PDB entry 7CR7 | electron microscopy, 3.70 A resolution | chains A and G of the 8 polymer chains in the assembly

== Chain A (and G) ==
Name: Potassium voltage-gated channel subfamily KQT member 2
Source organism: Homo sapiens
Notes: chain G of this document is another copy of the same molecule, construct and numbering; everything in this record applies to it too
UniProt: O43526 (KCNQ2_HUMAN); residues 64-702 here = UniProt positions 64-702
Chain sequence (656 residues; row label = number of the first residue in the row):
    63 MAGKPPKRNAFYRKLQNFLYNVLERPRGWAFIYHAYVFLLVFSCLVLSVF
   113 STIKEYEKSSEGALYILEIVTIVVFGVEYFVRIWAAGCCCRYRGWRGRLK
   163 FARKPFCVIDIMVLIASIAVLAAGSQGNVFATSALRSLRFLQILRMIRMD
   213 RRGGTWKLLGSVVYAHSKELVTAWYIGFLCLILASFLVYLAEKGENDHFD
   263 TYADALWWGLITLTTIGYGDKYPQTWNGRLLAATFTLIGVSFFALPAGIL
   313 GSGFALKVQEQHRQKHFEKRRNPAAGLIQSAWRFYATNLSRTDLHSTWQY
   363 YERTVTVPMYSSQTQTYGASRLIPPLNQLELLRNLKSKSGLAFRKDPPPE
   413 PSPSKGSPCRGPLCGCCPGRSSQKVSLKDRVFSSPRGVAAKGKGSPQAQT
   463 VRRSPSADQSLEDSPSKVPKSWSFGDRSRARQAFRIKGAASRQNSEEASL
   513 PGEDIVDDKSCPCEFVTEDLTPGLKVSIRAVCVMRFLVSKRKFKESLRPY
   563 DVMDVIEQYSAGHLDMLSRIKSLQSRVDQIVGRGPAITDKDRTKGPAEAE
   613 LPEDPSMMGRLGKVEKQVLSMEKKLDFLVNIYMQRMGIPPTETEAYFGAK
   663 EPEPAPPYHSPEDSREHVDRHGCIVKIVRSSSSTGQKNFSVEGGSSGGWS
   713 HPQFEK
Disordered / not traced: 63-69, 185-194, 368-534, 601-718
Sequence notes: initiating methionine (63); expression tag (703-718)
Ligand contacts:
  - Retigabine, Ezogabine (FBX; ethyl N-[2-azanyl-4-[(4-fluorophenyl)methylamino]phenyl]carbamate), molecule 1: W236, F240, F305, A306, P308, L312
  - Retigabine, Ezogabine (FBX), molecule 2: L299, I300, S303, F304
What the authors report for this chain:
  - conformationally variable residues (loop rearrangement): E330 to R332

== Chain A / chain G interface ==
Pairs across the interface (70; chain A residue first):
  F104(A) - F240(G)  hydrophobic
  V111(A) - Y264(G)  hydrophobic
  T114(A) - T263(G)
  T114(A) - A265(G)
  R201(A) - Y264(G)
  F202(A) - F248(G)  hydrophobic
  M208(A) - Y237(G)  hydrophobic
  M208(A) - L241(G)  hydrophobic
  I209(A) - Y237(G)
  D212(A) - Y237(G)  hydrogen bond
  T217(A) - T234(G)
  L220(A) - T234(G)
  A265(A) - W288(G)
  D266(A) - W288(G)
  W269(A) - P285(G)
  W269(A) - R291(G)
  L272(A) - A295(G)
  L272(A) - L299(G)  hydrophobic
  T276(A) - T277(G)
  T277(A) - T277(G)
  I278(A) - T277(G)
  I278(A) - I278(G)
  I278(A) - G279(G)  hydrogen bond (backbone-backbone)
  I278(A) - T298(G)
  G279(A) - G279(G)
  Y280(A) - W270(G)  hydrogen bond
  Y280(A) - T274(G)
  Y280(A) - G279(G)
  Y280(A) - Y280(G)
  Y280(A) - G281(G)
  Y280(A) - K283(G)
  D282(A) - Y284(G)
  F305(A) - L299(G)  hydrophobic
  A309(A) - S303(G)
  A309(A) - A306(G)  hydrophobic
  A309(A) - L307(G)
  L312(A) - L307(G)  hydrophobic
  G313(A) - L307(G)
  G313(A) - I311(G)
  F316(A) - E231(G)
  F316(A) - L307(G)  hydrophobic
  F316(A) - I311(G)  hydrophobic
  A317(A) - H228(G)
  A317(A) - E231(G)
  A317(A) - S314(G)
  L318(A) - L318(G)  hydrophobic
  V320(A) - A227(G)
  V320(A) - H228(G)
  V320(A) - E231(G)
  Q321(A) - L318(G)
  Q321(A) - E322(G)
  D563(A) - V564(G)
  V567(A) - V564(G)  hydrophobic
  V567(A) - I568(G)  hydrophobic
  Q570(A) - I568(G)
  Y571(A) - Y571(G)  hydrogen bond (backbone-side chain)
  G574(A) - H575(G)  hydrogen bond (backbone-side chain)
  H575(A) - Y571(G)
  H575(A) - H575(G)  hydrogen bond (backbone-side chain)
  M578(A) - H575(G)
  M578(A) - M578(G)  hydrophobic
  R581(A) - L579(G)
  R581(A) - Q586(G)
  L585(A) - I582(G)  hydrophobic
  L585(A) - Q586(G)
  L585(A) - V589(G)  hydrophobic
  R588(A) - Q586(G)
  R588(A) - V589(G)
  R588(A) - D590(G)  salt bridge
  I599(A) - T600(G)
Other interface residues (no listed pair), chain A (44 interface residues in all): P308, S314, I582, I592
Other interface residues (no listed pair), chain G (51 interface residues in all): G310, G315, Y562, K583, L585, V593, G596

== In short ==
44 residues of chain A face 51 of chain G across their interface, with 6 hydrogen bonds and 1 salt bridge.
Among the polar pairs are R588(A)-D590(G), D212(A)-Y237(G) and Y280(A)-W270(G). Ligands of chain A:
Retigabine, Ezogabine. From the paper: conformational variability at E330(A).
Chain A and chain G are both Potassium voltage-gated channel subfamily KQT member 2 (Homo sapiens); the
structure, human KCNQ2-CaM in complex with retigabine, was determined by electron microscopy (same publication
as 7CR0, 7CR1, 7CR2, 7CR3 and 7CR4).
